Entry 9GTP (electron microscopy, 3.50 A resolution); this record covers chains o and n of the 60 polymer chains in the assembly.

[Chain o (and n)]
Name: Phage tail protein
Source organism: Streptomyces coelicolor A3(2)
Notes: chain n of this document is another copy of the same molecule, construct and numbering; everything in this record applies to it too
Reference sequence: Q9L0N9 (Q9L0N9_STRCO); residue numbers follow UniProt; this construct covers 1-149
Sequence (149 residues; row label = number of the first residue in the row):
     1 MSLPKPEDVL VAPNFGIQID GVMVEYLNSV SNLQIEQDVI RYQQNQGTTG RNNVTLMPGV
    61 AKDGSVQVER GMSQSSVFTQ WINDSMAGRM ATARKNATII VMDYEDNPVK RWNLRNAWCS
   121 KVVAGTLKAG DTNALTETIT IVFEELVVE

[Interface between chain o and chain n]
Contacting residue pairs (62; chain o residue first):
  Met1(o) - Gln74(n)
  Pro4(o) - Met23(n)
  Pro6(o) - Ser73(n)
  Glu7(o) - Arg70(n)  salt bridge
  Glu7(o) - Ala134(n)
  Asp8(o) - Met72(n)
  Asp8(o) - Leu135(n)  hydrogen bond (backbone-backbone)
  Val9(o) - Leu135(n)
  Leu10(o) - Thr126(n)
  Leu10(o) - Leu127(n)
  Leu10(o) - Lys128(n)
  Leu10(o) - Asp131(n)
  Leu10(o) - Asn133(n)  hydrogen bond (backbone-backbone)
  Leu10(o) - Ala134(n)
  Leu10(o) - Leu135(n)  hydrophobic
  Val11(o) - Ala129(n)  hydrophobic
  Val11(o) - Gly130(n)
  Pro13(o) - Leu127(n)
  Tyr26(o) - Leu127(n)
  Leu27(o) - Lys128(n)
  Asn28(o) - Thr126(n)
  Asn28(o) - Leu127(n)  hydrogen bond (backbone-backbone)
  Ser29(o) - Ala124(n)
  Ser29(o) - Gly125(n)
  Ser29(o) - Thr126(n)
  Ser31(o) - Val123(n)
  Ser31(o) - Ala124(n)  hydrogen bond (backbone-backbone)
  Asn32(o) - Val122(n)
  Asn32(o) - Val123(n)
  Leu33(o) - Ser120(n)
  Leu33(o) - Lys121(n)
  Leu33(o) - Val122(n)  hydrogen bond (backbone-backbone)
  Gln34(o) - Lys121(n)
  Ile35(o) - Ile82(n)  hydrophobic
  Ile35(o) - Ser85(n)
  Ile35(o) - Met86(n)  hydrophobic
  Ile35(o) - Ser120(n)  hydrogen bond (backbone-backbone)
  Gln37(o) - Lys62(n)
  Gln37(o) - Trp118(n)
  Val39(o) - Lys62(n)
  Thr49(o) - Pro58(n)
  Arg51(o) - Glu144(n)  salt bridge
  Arg51(o) - Glu145(n)
  Asn52(o) - Gly59(n)  hydrogen bond (side chain-backbone)
  Asn52(o) - Val60(n)  hydrogen bond (side chain-backbone)
  Asn52(o) - Glu144(n)  hydrogen bond (backbone-backbone)
  Val54(o) - Arg94(n)  hydrogen bond (backbone-side chain)
  Val54(o) - Trp118(n)  hydrophobic
  Val54(o) - Phe143(n)
  Val54(o) - Glu144(n)
  Thr55(o) - Trp118(n)
  Leu56(o) - Ser85(n)
  Leu56(o) - Gly88(n)
  Leu56(o) - Met90(n)  hydrophobic
  Leu56(o) - Trp118(n)
  Val109(o) - Gln74(n)
  Lys110(o) - Met72(n)
  Lys110(o) - Ser73(n)
  Lys110(o) - Glu137(n)  salt bridge
  Trp112(o) - Met72(n)  hydrophobic
  Leu146(o) - Met86(n)  hydrophobic
  Glu149(o) - Thr79(n)
Also at the interface, not in a pair above, chain o (37 interface residues in all): Lys5, Ala12, Glu36, Asp38, Arg41, Val101
Also at the interface, not in a pair above, chain n (40 interface residues in all): Val24, Ala61, Gly71, Ser76

[In short]
37 residues of chain o and 40 residues of chain n are in contact; the contacts include 10 hydrogen bonds and 3
salt bridges. Among the polar pairs are Glu7(o)-Arg70(n), Arg51(o)-Glu144(n) and Lys110(o)-Glu137(n).
Both chains are Phage tail protein (Streptomyces coelicolor A3(2)). Entry 9GTP (Cryo-EM structure of a
contractile injection system in Streptomyces coelicolor, the baseplate complex in extended state ...) was
determined by electron microscopy (same publication as 9GTR and 9GTS).
